Entry 8F5S (X-ray diffraction, 2.79 A resolution); this record covers chain A.

== Chain A ==
Protein: [3-methyl-2-oxobutanoate dehydrogenase [lipoamide]] kinase, mitochondrial
From: Homo sapiens
Notes: EC 2.7.11.4
UniProt: O14874 (BCKD_HUMAN); residues 1-382 here correspond to UniProt positions 31-412 (UniProt number = residue number + 30)
Sequence (388 residues; row label = number of the first residue in the row):
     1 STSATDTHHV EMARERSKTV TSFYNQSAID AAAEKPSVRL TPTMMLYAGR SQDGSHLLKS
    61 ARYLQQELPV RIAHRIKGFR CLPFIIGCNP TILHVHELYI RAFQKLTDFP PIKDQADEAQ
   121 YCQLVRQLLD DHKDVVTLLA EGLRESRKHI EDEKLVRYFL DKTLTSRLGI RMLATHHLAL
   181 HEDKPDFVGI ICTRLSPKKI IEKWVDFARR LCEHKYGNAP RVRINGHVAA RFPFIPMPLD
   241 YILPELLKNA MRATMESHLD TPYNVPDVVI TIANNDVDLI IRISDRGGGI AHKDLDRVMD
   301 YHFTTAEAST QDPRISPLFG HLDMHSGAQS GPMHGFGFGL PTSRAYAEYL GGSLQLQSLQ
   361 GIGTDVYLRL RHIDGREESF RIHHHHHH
Not modelled in the structure: 1-25, 51-53, 307-331, 376-388
Differences from the reference sequence: expression tag (383-388)
Curated features (UniProtKB/Swiss-Prot):
  - binding site (ATP): N249, D285, T304, T305, H334, G337, L340
  - binding site (Mg(2+)): N249
  - binding site (K(+)): V298, D300, F303, G337
  - modified residue: S1 (Phosphoserine), S22 (Phosphoserine), K162 (N6-acetyllysine), K203 (N6-acetyllysine), S326 (Phosphoserine), S330 (Phosphoserine)
Metal / ion sites: Mg2+: N249 (together with ADP); K+: V298, D300, F303, G337 (together with ADP)
Residues lining bound ligands:
  - ADP (adenosine-5'-diphosphate): N249, A250, R252, A253, D285, G289, I290, V298, F303, T304, T305, M333, H334, G335, F336, G337, F338, G339, L340, P341, T364
  - inhibitors (XGT; (2M)-2-[2-(4-methylphenyl)-1,3-thiazol-4-yl]benzoic acid): L128, L129, H132, K133, V136, L164, R167, I170, R171, Y241, Y346
From the paper describing this entry:
  - conformationally variable residues (side-chain flip): L128, R167, R171
  - binding site for inhibitors: R167, R171, Y241, Y346

== Summary ==
Ligands of chain A: ADP and inhibitors. The K+ site is built by V298, D300, F303 and G337. From UniProt: 7
ATP-binding residues, Mg2+-binding residue N249 and 4 K+-binding residues. The paper reports a binding site
for inhibitors at R167, R171 and Y241 among others; conformational variability at L128, R167 and R171.
Chain A is [3-methyl-2-oxobutanoate dehydrogenase [lipoamide]] kinase, mitochondrial (Homo sapiens); the
structure, human branched chain ketoacid dehydrogenase kinase in complex with inhibitors, was determined by
X-ray diffraction, deposited together with 8F5F and 8F5J.
